7M5X - chain A; structure by electron microscopy, 2.70 A resolution.

Chain A:
Protein: Polyamine-transporting ATPase 13A2
Source organism: Homo sapiens
Notes: EC 7.6.2.-
UniProt: Q9NQ11 (AT132_HUMAN); residues 1-1180 here = UniProt positions 1-1180
Amino-acid sequence (1189 residues; row label = number of the first residue in the row):
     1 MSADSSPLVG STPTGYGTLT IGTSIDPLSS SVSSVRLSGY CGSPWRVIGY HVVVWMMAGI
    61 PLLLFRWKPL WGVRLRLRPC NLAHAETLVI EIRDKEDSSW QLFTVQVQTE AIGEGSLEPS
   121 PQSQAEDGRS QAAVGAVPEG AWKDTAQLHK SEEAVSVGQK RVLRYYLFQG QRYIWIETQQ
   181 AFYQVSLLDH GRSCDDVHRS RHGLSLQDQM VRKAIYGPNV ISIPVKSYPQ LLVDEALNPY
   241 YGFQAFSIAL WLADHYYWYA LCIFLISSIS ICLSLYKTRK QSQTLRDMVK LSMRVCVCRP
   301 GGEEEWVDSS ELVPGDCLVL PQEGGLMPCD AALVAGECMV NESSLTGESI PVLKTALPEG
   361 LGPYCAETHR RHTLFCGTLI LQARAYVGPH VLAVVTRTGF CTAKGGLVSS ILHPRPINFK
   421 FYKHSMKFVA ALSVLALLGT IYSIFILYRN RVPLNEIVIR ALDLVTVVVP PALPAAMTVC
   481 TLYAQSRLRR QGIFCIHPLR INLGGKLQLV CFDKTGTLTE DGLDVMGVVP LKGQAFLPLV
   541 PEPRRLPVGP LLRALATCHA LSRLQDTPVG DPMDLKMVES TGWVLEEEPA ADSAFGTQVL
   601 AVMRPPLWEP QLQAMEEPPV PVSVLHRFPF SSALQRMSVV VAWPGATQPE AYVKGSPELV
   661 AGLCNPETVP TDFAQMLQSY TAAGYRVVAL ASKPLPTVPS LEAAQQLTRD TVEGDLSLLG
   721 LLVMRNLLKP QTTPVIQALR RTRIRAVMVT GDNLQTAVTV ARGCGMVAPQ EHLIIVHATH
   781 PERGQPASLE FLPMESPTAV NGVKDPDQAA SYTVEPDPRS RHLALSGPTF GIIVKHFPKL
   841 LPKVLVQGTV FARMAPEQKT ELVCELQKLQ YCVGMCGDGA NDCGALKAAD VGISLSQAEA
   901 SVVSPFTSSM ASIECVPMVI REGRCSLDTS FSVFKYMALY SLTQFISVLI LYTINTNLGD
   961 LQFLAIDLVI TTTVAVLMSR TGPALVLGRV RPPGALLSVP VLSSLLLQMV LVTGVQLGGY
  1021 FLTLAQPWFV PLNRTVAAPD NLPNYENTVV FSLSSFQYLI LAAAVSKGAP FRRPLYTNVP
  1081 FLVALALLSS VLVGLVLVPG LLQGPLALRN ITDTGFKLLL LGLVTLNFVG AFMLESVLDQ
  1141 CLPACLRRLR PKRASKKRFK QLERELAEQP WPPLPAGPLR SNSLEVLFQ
Disordered / not traced: 1-34, 42-44, 80-81, 95-100, 113-160, 415-422, 562-570, 587-598, 607-618, 646-647, 696-709, 797-819, 1174-1189
Construct notes: expression tag (1181-1189)
Covalent attachments: N-acetylglucosamine (NAG) linked to Asn1033
Metal / ion sites: Mg2+: Asp513, Thr515, Asp878; beryllium trifluoride ion near Asp513 (its only coordinating residue here)
Residues lining bound ligands:
  - tetradecane (C14): Leu961, Ala965, Val969, Val1091, Leu1102, Pro1105, Leu1106
  - EUJ ((2R)-3-{[(S)-hydroxy{[(1S,2R,3R,4S,5S,6R)-2,4,6-trihydroxy-3,5-bis(phosphonooxy)cyclohexyl]oxy}phosphoryl]oxy}propane-1,2-diyl dioctanoate): Pro993, Gly994, Ala995, Leu997, Ser998, Val999, Pro1000, Leu1002, Leu1146, Leu1149, Arg1150, Arg1153, Ser1155, Lys1157, Lys1160
  - spermine (fully protonated form) (SPK): Trp251, Asp254, His255, Tyr256, Arg460, Asp463, Thr466, Val467, Tyr940, Gln944, Asn957, Asp960, Phe963, Asp967, Pro1039
Curated features (UniProtKB/Swiss-Prot):
  - active site: Asp513 (4-aspartylphosphate intermediate)
  - binding site (Mg(2+)): Asp878, Asp882
  - modified residue: Ser151 (Phosphoserine)
  - glycosylation (N-linked (GlcNAc...) asparagine): Asn1033, Asn1110
  - natural variant: Thr12 (T12M: In KRS; uncertain significance), Phe182 (F182L: In KRS), Ile441 (I441F: In KRS; uncertain significance), Gly504 (G504R: In KRS), Thr517 (T517I: In SPG78), Gly522 (G522V: In KRS; uncertain significance), Gly533 (G533R: In KRS; uncertain significance), Ala746 (A746T: In KRS), Met854 (M854R: In KRS), Gly877 (G877R: In KRS), Leu927 (L927P: In SPG78; uncertain significance), Leu1059 (L1059R: In KRS), 1 further natural variant entry in UniProt
  - mutagenesis: Gly59 (G59A: No effect on lipid binding), Arg66 to Lys68 (Reduces lipid binding), Arg74 to Arg78 (Reduces lipid binding), Lys160 to Arg164 (Reduces lipid binding), Glu348 (E348A: Autophosphorylated but displays limited spermine-induced ATPase activity and lacks spermine-induced dephosphorylation), Ala472 (A472V: Reduced spermine-induced ATPase activity and lack of spermine-induced dephosphorylation), Asp513 (D513N: Loss of ATPase function, autophosphorylation and protection against mitochondrial stress), Asp967 (D967N: Reduced spermine-induced ATPase activity), Asn1033 (N1033A: Abolishes glycosylation), Lys1067 (K1067A: Reduced spermine-induced ATPase activity)
Reported in the primary citation:
  - binding site for beryllium trifluoride ion: Asp513
  - contacts within the chain: Tyr240-Pro474, Asp254-Arg460 (salt bridge), Ile263-Ala472
  - conformationally variable residues (helix shift): Trp251, Tyr256, Tyr259
  - binding site for spermine (fully protonated form): Trp251, Asp254, Tyr256, Arg460, Asp463, Thr466, Val467, Gln944, Asn957, Asp960, Phe963, Asp967
  - catalytic residues: Asp513 (proposed by the authors, not directly observed)

Summary:
Ligands of chain A: tetradecane, spermine (fully protonated form) and compound EUJ. Covalently linked
N-acetylglucosamine: at Asn1033. UniProt lists active-site residue Asp513, Mg2+-binding residues Asp878 and
Asp882 and 20 mutagenesis sites. The paper reports the catalytic residue Asp513; a binding site for spermine
(fully protonated form) at Trp251, Asp254 and Tyr256 among others.
Chain A is Polyamine-transporting ATPase 13A2 (Homo sapiens); the structure, Human ATP13A2 in the
outward-facing E2 state bound to spermine and beryllium fluoride, was determined by electron microscopy
together with 7M5V and 7M5Y from the same study.
